9F33 - chains A and B of the 5 polymer chains in the assembly; structure by electron microscopy, 3.05 A resolution.

Chain A:
Name: Guanine nucleotide-binding protein G(o) subunit alpha
From: Homo sapiens
UniProtKB: P09471 (GNAO_HUMAN); numbering as in UniProt (aligned over 1-354)
Chain sequence (354 residues; each row starts with the number of its first residue):
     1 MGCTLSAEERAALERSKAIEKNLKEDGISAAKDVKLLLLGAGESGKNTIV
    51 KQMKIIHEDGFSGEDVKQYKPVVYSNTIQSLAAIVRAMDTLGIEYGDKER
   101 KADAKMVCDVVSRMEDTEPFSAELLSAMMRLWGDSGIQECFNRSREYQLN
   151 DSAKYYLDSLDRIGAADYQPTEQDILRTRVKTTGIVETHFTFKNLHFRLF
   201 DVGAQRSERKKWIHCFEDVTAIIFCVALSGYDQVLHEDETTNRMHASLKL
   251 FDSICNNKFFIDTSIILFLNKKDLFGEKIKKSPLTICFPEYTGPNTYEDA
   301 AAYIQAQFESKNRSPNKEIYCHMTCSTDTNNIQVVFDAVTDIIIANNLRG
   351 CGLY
Unresolved in the structure: 1-3, 55-181, 235-241
Differences from the reference sequence: engineered mutation Asn47 (Ser in P09471), Ala204 (Gly in P09471), Ala246 (Glu in P09471), Lys249 (Met in P09471), Ser326 (Ala in P09471)
Swiss-Prot annotation at these positions:
  - region: Lys35 to Lys46, Thr48 (G1 motif), Asp174 to Thr182 (G2 motif), Phe197 to Gly203, Gln205, Arg206 (G3 motif), Ile266 to Asp273 (G4 motif), Thr324, Cys325, Thr327 to Thr329 (G5 motif)
  - binding site (GTP): Glu43, Lys46, Thr48, Ser152, Leu176, Arg177, Thr178, Arg179, Asn270, Asp273, Cys325
  - binding site (Mg(2+)): Thr182
  - modified residue: Arg179 (ADP-ribosylarginine), Gln205 (5-glutamyl histamine), Cys351 (ADP-ribosylcysteine)
  - lipidation: Gly2 (N-myristoyl glycine), Cys3 (S-palmitoyl cysteine), Cys351 (S-palmitoyl cysteine)
What the authors report for this chain:
  - mutagenesis - I28E, V334F, Y354F: unchanged signaling with Green fluorescent protein, D(3) dopamine receptor

Chain B:
Name: Guanine nucleotide-binding protein G(I)/G(S)/G(T) subunit beta-1
From: Rattus norvegicus
UniProtKB: P54311 (GBB1_RAT); residues 2-340 here = UniProt positions 2-340
Chain sequence (355 residues; row label = number of the first residue in the row; numbers below 1 keep their minus sign (Met-14 is residue -14)):
   -14 MHHHHHHHHENLYFQGSELDQLRQEAEQLKNQIRDARKACADATLSQITN
    36 NIDPVGRIQMRTRRTLRGHLAKIYAMHWGTDSRLLVSASQDGKLIIWDSY
    86 TTNKVHAIPLRSSWVMTCAYAPSGNYVACGGLDNICSIYNLKTREGNVRV
   136 SRELAGHTGYLSCCRFLDDNQIVTSSGDTTCALWDIETGQQTTTFTGHTG
   186 DVMSLSLAPDTRLFVSGACDASAKLWDVREGMCRQTFTGHESDINAICFF
   236 PNGNAFATGSDDATCRLFDLRADQELMTYSHDNIICGITSVSFSKSGRLL
   286 LAGYDDFNCNVWDALKADRAGVLAGHDNRVSCLGVTDDGMAVATGSWDSF
   336 LKIWN
Unresolved in the structure: -14 to 3
Differences from the reference sequence: initiating methionine (-14); expression tag (-13 to 1)
Swiss-Prot annotation at these positions:
  - modified residue: Ser2 (N-acetylserine), His266 (Phosphohistidine)

Interface between chain A and chain B:
Residue-residue contacts (50; chain A residue first):
  Arg15(A) - Val90(B)  hydrogen bond (side chain-backbone)
  Arg15(A) - His91(B)
  Ser16(A) - Asn88(B)
  Ser16(A) - Lys89(B)  hydrogen bond (side chain-backbone)
  Ile19(A) - Lys89(B)
  Ile19(A) - Val90(B)
  Ile19(A) - Ala92(B)  hydrophobic
  Glu20(A) - Lys89(B)  salt bridge
  Leu23(A) - Gly53(B)
  Leu23(A) - Leu55(B)
  Leu23(A) - Lys78(B)
  Leu23(A) - Ile80(B)  hydrophobic
  Leu23(A) - Lys89(B)
  Asp26(A) - Lys78(B)  salt bridge
  Gly27(A) - Leu55(B)
  Thr183(A) - Asp118(B)
  Thr183(A) - Asn119(B)
  Thr183(A) - His142(B)
  Gly184(A) - Leu117(B)
  Gly184(A) - Asp118(B)
  Gly184(A) - Asn119(B)
  Ile185(A) - Trp99(B)
  Ile185(A) - Leu117(B)
  Phe200(A) - Trp99(B)  hydrophobic
  Ala204(A) - Thr143(B)
  Gln205(A) - Leu117(B)  hydrogen bond (side chain-backbone)
  Gln205(A) - Asn119(B)  hydrogen bond
  Gln205(A) - Tyr145(B)  hydrogen bond (side chain-backbone)
  Ser207(A) - Tyr145(B)
  Ser207(A) - Gly162(B)
  Ser207(A) - Asp186(B)
  Glu208(A) - Asp186(B)
  Lys210(A) - Asp228(B)
  Lys211(A) - Met101(B)
  Lys211(A) - Tyr145(B)
  Lys211(A) - Met188(B)
  Lys211(A) - Asp228(B)  salt bridge
  Lys211(A) - Asn230(B)  hydrogen bond
  Trp212(A) - Leu117(B)  hydrophobic
  His214(A) - Lys57(B)  hydrogen bond (backbone-side chain)
  His214(A) - Tyr59(B)  hydrogen bond
  His214(A) - Trp332(B)
  Cys215(A) - Lys57(B)
  Cys215(A) - Tyr59(B)  hydrogen bond (backbone-side chain)
  Cys215(A) - Gln75(B)
  Cys215(A) - Trp99(B)
  Phe216(A) - Trp99(B)  hydrophobic
  Phe216(A) - Leu117(B)  hydrophobic
  Glu217(A) - Trp332(B)
  Phe259(A) - Arg314(B)
Interface residues without a listed pair, chain A (28 interface residues in all): Ala12, Leu13, Arg198, Arg206, Asp218
Interface residues without a listed pair, chain B (32 interface residues in all): Thr87, Ser98, Gly144, Cys204, Asp246

Overview:
28 residues of chain A and 32 residues of chain B are in contact; the contacts include 9 hydrogen bonds and 3
salt bridges. Polar pairs include Glu20(A)-Lys89(B), Asp26(A)-Lys78(B) and Lys211(A)-Asp228(B). The paper
reports that I28E, V334F and Y354F of chain A leave signaling with Green fluorescent protein, D(3) dopamine
receptor unchanged.
Here chain A is Guanine nucleotide-binding protein G(o) subunit alpha (Homo sapiens) and chain B is Guanine
nucleotide-binding protein G(I)/G(S)/G(T) subunit beta-1 (Rattus norvegicus). Entry 9F33 (Cryo-EM structure of
Dopamine 3 Receptor:Go complex bound to bitopic FOB02-04A - Conformation A) was determined by electron
microscopy together with 9F34 from the same study.
